PDB entry 7UI0 | electron microscopy, 3.40 A resolution | chains A and H of the 9 polymer chains in the assembly

== Chain A ==
Protein: Envelope glycoprotein B
Source organism: Human alphaherpesvirus 1 strain KOS
Reference sequence: P06437 (GB_HHV1K); numbering as in UniProt (aligned over 103-730)
Sequence (628 residues; each row starts with the number of its first residue):
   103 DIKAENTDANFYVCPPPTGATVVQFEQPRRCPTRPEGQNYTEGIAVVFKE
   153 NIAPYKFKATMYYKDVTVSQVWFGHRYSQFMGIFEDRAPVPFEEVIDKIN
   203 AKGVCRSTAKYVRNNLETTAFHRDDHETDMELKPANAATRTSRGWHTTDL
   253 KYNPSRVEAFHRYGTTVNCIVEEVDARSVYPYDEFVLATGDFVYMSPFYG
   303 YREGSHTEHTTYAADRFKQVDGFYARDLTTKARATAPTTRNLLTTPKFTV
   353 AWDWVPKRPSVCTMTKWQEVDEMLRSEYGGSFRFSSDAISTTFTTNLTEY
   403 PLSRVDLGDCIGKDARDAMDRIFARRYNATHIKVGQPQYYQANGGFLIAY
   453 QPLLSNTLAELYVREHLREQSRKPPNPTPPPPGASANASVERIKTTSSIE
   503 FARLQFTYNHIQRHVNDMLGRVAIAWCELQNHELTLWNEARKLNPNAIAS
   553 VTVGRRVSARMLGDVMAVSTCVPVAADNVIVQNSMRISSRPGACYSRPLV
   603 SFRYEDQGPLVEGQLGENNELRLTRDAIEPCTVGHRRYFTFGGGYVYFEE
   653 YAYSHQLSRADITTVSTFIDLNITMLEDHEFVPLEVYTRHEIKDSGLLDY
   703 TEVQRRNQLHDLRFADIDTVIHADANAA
Not modelled in the structure: 103-110, 332-337, 460-491, 725-730
Disulfide bonds: Cys-116/Cys-573, Cys-133/Cys-529, Cys-207/Cys-271, Cys-364/Cys-412, Cys-596/Cys-633
Curated features (UniProtKB/Swiss-Prot):
  - region (Involved in fusion and/or binding to host membrane): Val-173 to Tyr-179, Arg-258 to Tyr-265
  - glycosylation (N-linked (GlcNAc...) asparagine): Asn-141, Asn-398, Asn-430, Asn-489, Asn-674
  - mutagenesis: Trp-174 (W174R: 90% loss of fusion with host cell), Tyr-179 (Y179S: Complete loss of fusion with host cell), His-263 (H263A: 50% loss of fusion with host cell), Arg-264 (R264A: 70% loss of fusion with host cell)

== Chain H ==
Protein: HSV10-13 Fab Heavy chain
Source organism: Mus musculus
Notes: antibody fragment or engineered binder
Sequence (121 residues; each row starts with the number of its first residue):
     1 QVQLQQPGAELVKPGASVKLSCKASGYTFTSYWIHWVKQGPGQGLEWIGM
    51 IHPNSGITHYNEKFKTKATLTVDKSSSTAYMQLSSLTSEDSAVCYCARGS
   101 SSGSAWFAYWGQGTLVTVSAA
Not modelled in the structure: 1
Disulfide bonds: Cys-22/Cys-96

== Interface between chain A and chain H ==
Pairs across the interface (15):
  Pro-117(A) / Ile-57(H)  hydrophobic
  Val-574(A) / Ser-55(H)
  Val-574(A) / Ile-57(H)  hydrophobic
  Tyr-606(A) / Ile-57(H)
  Tyr-606(A) / His-59(H)  hydrogen bond
  Glu-607(A) / Trp-33(H)
  Glu-607(A) / Ser-101(H)
  Glu-607(A) / Gly-103(H)
  Gln-609(A) / Ser-102(H)  hydrogen bond
  Gln-609(A) / Gly-103(H)
  Gln-609(A) / Ser-104(H)  hydrogen bond
  Gly-610(A) / Gly-103(H)
  Pro-611(A) / Gly-103(H)
  Val-613(A) / His-59(H)
  Leu-625(A) / His-59(H)
Interface residues without a listed pair, chain A (10 interface residues in all): Val-115
Interface residues without a listed pair, chain H (10 interface residues in all): Met-50, Trp-106

== Summary ==
The chain A/chain H interface involves 10 residues from each chain; the contacts include 3 hydrogen bonds.
Among the polar pairs are Tyr-606(A)/His-59(H), Gln-609(A)/Ser-102(H) and Gln-609(A)/Ser-104(H). UniProt lists
4 mutagenesis sites on chain A.
Here chain A is Envelope glycoprotein B (Human alphaherpesvirus 1 strain KOS) and chain H is HSV10-13 Fab
Heavy chain (Mus musculus). Entry 7UI0 (Post-fusion ectodomain of HSV-1 gB in complex with HSV010-13 Fab) was
determined by electron microscopy, deposited together with 7UHZ.
